Entry 6DZP (electron microscopy, 3.42 A resolution); this record covers chains A and E of the 34 polymer chains in the assembly.

[Chain A]
Molecule: 23S rRNA
Organism: Mycobacterium smegmatis str. MC2 155
Sequence (3119 nucleotides; row label = number of the first residue in the row):
     2 AAGUGUUUAAGGGCGCAUGGUGGAUGCCUUGGCACUGGGAGCCGAUGAAG
    52 GACGUAGGAGGCUGCGAUAAGCCUCGGGGAGCUGUCAACCGAGCGUUGAU
   102 CCGAGGAUGUCCGAAUGGGGAAACCCGGCACGAGUGAUGUCGUGUCACCA
   152 GGCGCUGAAUAUAUAGGCGUCUGGGGGGAACGCGGGGAAGUGAAACAUCU
   202 CAGUACCCGUAGGAAGAGAAAACAAAAUGUGAUUCCGUGAGUAGUGGCGA
   252 GCGAAAGCGGAGGAUGGCUAAACCGUAUGCAUGUGAUACCGGGUAGGGGU
   302 UGUGUGUGCGGGGUUGUGGGACCUAUCUUUCCGGCUCUACCUGGCUGGAG
   352 GGCAGUGAGAAAAUGUUGUGGUUAGCGGAAAUGGCUUGGGAUGGCCUGCC
   402 GUAGACGGUGAGAGCCCGGUACGUGAAAACCCGACGUCUGUCUUGAUGGU
   452 GUUCCCGAGUAGCAGCGGGCCCGUGGAAUCUGCUGUGAAUCUGCCGGGAC
   502 CACCCGGUAAGCCUGAAUACUUCCCAGUGACCGAUAGCGGAUUAGUACCG
   552 UGAGGGAAUGGUGAAAAGUACCCCGGGAGGGGAGUGAAAGAGUACCUGAA
   602 ACCGUGCGCUUACAAUCCGUCAGAGCCCUCGACGUGUCGUGGGGUGAUGG
   652 CGUGCCUUUUGAAGAAUGAGCCUGCGAGUCAGGGACAUGUCGCGAGGUUA
   702 ACCCGGGUGGGGUAGCCGCAGCGAAAGCGAGUCUGAAUAGGGCGUAUCCA
   752 CACAAGAGUGUGUGGUGUAGUGGUGUGUUCUGGACCCGAAGCGGAGUGAU
   802 CUACCCAUGGCCAGGGUGAAGCGCGGGUAAGACCGCGUGGAGGCCCGAAC
   852 CCACUUAGGUUGAAGACUGAGGGGAUGAGCUGUGGGUAGGGGUGAAAGGC
   902 CAAUCAAACUCCGUGAUAGCUGGUUCUCCCCGAAAUGCAUUUAGGUGCAG
   952 CGUCGCAUGUUUCUUGCCGGAGGUAGAGCUACUGGAUGGCCGAUGGGCCC
  1002 CACAGGGUUACUGACGUCAGCCAAACUCCGAAUGCCGGUAAGUCCAAGAG
  1052 UGCGGCAGUGAGACGGCGGGGGAUAAGCUCCGUGCGUCGAGAGGGAAACA
  1102 GCCCAGAUCGCCGGCUAAGGCCCCUAAGCGUGUGCUAAGUGGAAAAGGAU
  1152 GUGCAGUCGCGAAGACAACCAGGAGGUUGGCUUAGAAGCAGCCACCCUUG
  1202 AAAGAGUGCGUAAUAGCUCACUGGUCAAGUGAUUGUGCGCCGAUAAUGUA
  1252 GCGGGGCUCAAGCACACCGCCGAAGCCGCGGCAGCCAACGUGUUGGCUGG
  1302 GUAGGGGAGCGUCCUGCAUCCGGUGAAGCCGCCGAGUGAUCGAGUGGUGG
  1352 AGGGUGUGGGAGUGAGAAUGCAGGCAUGAGUAGCGAUUAGGCAAGUGAGA
  1402 ACCUUGCCCGCCGAAAGACCAAGGGUUCCUGGGCCAGGCCAGUCCGCCCA
  1452 GGGUGAGUCGGGACCUAAGGCGAGGCCGACAGGCGUAGUCGAUGGACAAC
  1502 GGGUUGAUAUUCCCGUACCCGUGUAUGUGCGUCCAUGAUGAAUCAGCGGU
  1552 ACUAACCAUCCAAAACCACCGUGACCGCACCUUUCGGGGUGUGGCGUUGG
  1602 UGGGGCUGCAUGGGACCUUCGUUGGUAGUAGUCAAGCGAUGGGGUGACGC
  1652 AGGAAGGUAGCCGUACCGGUCAGUGGUAAUACCGGGGUAAGCCUGUAGGG
  1702 AGUCAGAUAGGUAAAUCCGUCUGGCAUAUAUCCUGAGAGGUGAUGCAUAG
  1752 CCGAGUGAGGCGAAUUCGGUGAUCCUAUGCUGCCGAGAAAAGCCUCUAGC
  1802 GAGGACAUACACGGCCCGUACCCCAAACCAACACAGGUGGUCAGGUAGAG
  1852 AAUACUAAGGCGUACGAGUGAACUAUGGUUAAGGAACUCGGCAAAAUGCC
  1902 CCCGUAACUUCGGGAGAAGGGGGACCCACAUGGCGUGUAAGCCUUUACGG
  1952 CCCAAGCGUGAGUGGGUGGCACAAACCAGUGAGAAGCGACUGUUUACUAA
  2002 AAACACAGGUCCGUGCGAAGUCGCAAGACGAUGUAUACGGACUGACGCCU
  2052 GCCCGGUGCUGGAAGGUUAAGAGGACCCGUUAACUCCCUUUGGGGGUGAA
  2102 GCGGAGAAUUUAAGCCCCAGUAAACGGCGGUGGUAACUAUAACCAUCCUA
  2152 AGGUAGCGAAAUUCCUUGUCGGGUAAGUUCCGACCUGCACGAAUGGCGUA
  2202 ACGACUUCUCAACUGUCUCAACCAUAGACUCGGCGAAAUUGCACUACGAG
  2252 UAAAGAUGCUCGUUACGCGCGGCAGGACGAAAAGACCCCGGGACCUUCAC
  2302 UACAACUUGGUAUUGGUGCUCGAUACGGUUUGUGUAGGAUAGGUGGGAGA
  2352 CUGUGAAGCUCACACGCCAGUGUGGGUGGAGUCGUUGUUGAAAUACCACU
  2402 CUGAUCGUAUUGGGCCUCUAACCUCGGACCGUAUAUCCGGUUCAGGGACA
  2452 GUGCCUGGUGGGUAGUUUAACUGGGGCGGUUGCCUCCUAAAAUGUAACGG
  2502 AGGCGCCCAAAGGUUCCCUCAACCUGGACGGCAAUCAGGUGUUGAGUGUA
  2552 AGUGCACAAGGGAGCUUGACUGCGAGACGGACAUGUCGAGCAGGGACGAA
  2602 AGUCGGGACUAGUGAUCCGGCACCUCUGAGUGGAAGGGGUGUCGCUCAAC
  2652 GGAUAAAAGGUACCCCGGGGAUAACAGGCUGAUCUUCCCCAAGAGUCCAU
  2702 AUCGACGGGAUGGUUUGGCACCUCGAUGUCGGCUCGUCGCAUCCUGGGGC
  2752 UGGAGCAGGUCCCAAGGGUUGGGCUGUUCGCCCAUUAAAGCGGCACGCGA
  2802 GCUGGGUUUAGAACGUCGUGAGACAGUUCGGUCUCUAUCCGCCGCGCGCG
  2852 UCAGAAGCUUGAGGAAACCUGUCCCUAGUACGAGAGGACCGGGACGGACG
  2902 AACCUCUGGUAUACCAGUUGUCCCACCAGGGGCACGGCUGGAUAGCCACG
  2952 UUCGGACAGGAUAACCGCUGAAAGCAUCUAAGCGGGAAACCUCUUCCAAG
  3002 ACCAGGCUUCUCACCCUCUAGGAGGGAUAAGGCCCCCCGCAGACCACGGG
  3052 AUUGAUAGACCAGACCUGGAAGCCUAGUAAUAGGUGCAGGGAACUGGCAC
  3102 UAACCGGCCGAAAACUUAC

[Chain E]
Protein: 50S ribosomal protein L4
Organism: Mycobacterium smegmatis (strain ATCC 700084 / mc(2)155)
UniProtKB: A0QSD2 (RL4_MYCS2); residue numbers follow UniProt; this construct covers 2-215
Sequence (214 residues; row label = number of the first residue in the row):
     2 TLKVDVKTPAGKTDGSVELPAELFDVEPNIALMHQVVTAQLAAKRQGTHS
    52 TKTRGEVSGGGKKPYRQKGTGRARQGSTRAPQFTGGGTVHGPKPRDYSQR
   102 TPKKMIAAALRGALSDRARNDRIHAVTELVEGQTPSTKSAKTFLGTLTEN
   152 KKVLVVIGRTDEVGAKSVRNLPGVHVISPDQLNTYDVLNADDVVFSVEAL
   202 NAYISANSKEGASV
Disordered / not traced: 211-215

[Chain A / chain E interface]
Contacting residue pairs (129):
  C34(A) / Ser-51(E)  sugar contact
  A35(A) / Thr-49(E)  base contact
  A35(A) / Ser-51(E)  sugar contact
  C401(A) / Lys-139(E)  salt bridge to the phosphate
  G402(A) / Thr-138(E)  sugar contact
  G402(A) / Lys-142(E)  hydrogen bond to the base
  G402(A) / Asn-171(E)  hydrogen bond to the sugar
  G402(A) / Leu-172(E)  base contact
  U403(A) / Pro-136(E)  base contact
  U403(A) / Ser-137(E)  phosphate contact
  U403(A) / Thr-138(E)  hydrogen bond to the phosphate
  U403(A) / Lys-167(E)  hydrogen bond to the base
  A404(A) / Lys-167(E)  phosphate contact
  A404(A) / Arg-170(E)  salt bridge to the phosphate
  A404(A) / Asn-171(E)  sugar contact
  G405(A) / Asn-171(E)  hydrogen bond to the sugar
  U529(A) / Gln-47(E)  hydrogen bond to the base
  G530(A) / Gln-47(E)  hydrogen bond to the sugar
  G530(A) / Thr-49(E)  hydrogen bond to the base
  A531(A) / Leu-42(E)  base contact
  A531(A) / Ala-43(E)  base contact
  A531(A) / Arg-46(E)  salt bridge to the phosphate
  A531(A) / Gln-47(E)  phosphate contact
  C532(A) / Arg-46(E)  salt bridge to the phosphate
  C532(A) / Thr-49(E)  sugar contact
  C532(A) / His-50(E)  sugar contact
  U536(A) / Thr-85(E)  phosphate contact
  A537(A) / Thr-85(E)  phosphate contact
  A537(A) / Gly-86(E)  hydrogen bond to the phosphate
  G538(A) / Thr-89(E)  hydrogen bond to the phosphate
  C539(A) / Lys-53(E)  sugar contact
  G540(A) / Val-58(E)  phosphate contact
  G540(A) / Ser-59(E)  phosphate contact
  G546(A) / Ser-59(E)  hydrogen bond to the base
  G557(A) / Gly-60(E)  phosphate contact
  G557(A) / Gly-61(E)  hydrogen bond to the phosphate
  G557(A) / Thr-79(E)  phosphate contact
  A558(A) / Arg-80(E)  salt bridge to the phosphate
  G675(A) / Thr-85(E)  base contact
  A678(A) / Val-90(E)  sugar contact
  A678(A) / His-91(E)  phosphate contact
  U680(A) / His-91(E)  stacking on the base
  C681(A) / Arg-96(E)  hydrogen bond to the phosphate
  A682(A) / Arg-96(E)  salt bridge to the phosphate
  G684(A) / Arg-101(E)  base contact
  C692(A) / Asn-30(E)  hydrogen bond to the phosphate
  C692(A) / Leu-33(E)  sugar contact
  G693(A) / Asn-30(E)  hydrogen bond to the phosphate
  G693(A) / Met-106(E)  sugar contact
  G698(A) / Lys-105(E)  salt bridge to the phosphate
  U699(A) / Lys-105(E)  salt bridge to the phosphate
  U700(A) / Arg-101(E)  hydrogen bond to the phosphate
  U700(A) / Pro-103(E)  phosphate contact
  U700(A) / Lys-104(E)  phosphate contact
  A701(A) / Arg-101(E)  salt bridge to the phosphate
  G706(A) / Arg-160(E)  hydrogen bond to the sugar
  G706(A) / Gln-182(E)  hydrogen bond to the sugar
  G707(A) / Arg-160(E)  salt bridge to the phosphate
  G708(A) / His-176(E)  hydrogen bond to the base
  G708(A) / Asn-184(E)  base contact
  G708(A) / Asp-187(E)  hydrogen bond to the base
  U709(A) / Gln-41(E)  phosphate contact
  U709(A) / Lys-45(E)  base contact
  U709(A) / Asn-184(E)  sugar contact
  G710(A) / Gln-41(E)  phosphate contact
  G710(A) / Ile-107(E)  phosphate contact
  G710(A) / Asp-181(E)  sugar contact
  G710(A) / Gln-182(E)  hydrogen bond to the base
  G710(A) / Leu-183(E)  sugar contact
  G712(A) / Lys-104(E)  salt bridge to the phosphate
  G713(A) / Lys-104(E)  base contact
  G773(A) / Met-106(E)  base contact
  G774(A) / Gln-36(E)  hydrogen bond to the base
  G774(A) / Arg-101(E)  salt bridge to the phosphate
  G774(A) / Thr-102(E)  sugar contact
  U775(A) / Gln-100(E)  sugar contact
  C786(A) / His-91(E)  hydrogen bond to the sugar
  C788(A) / Arg-55(E)  salt bridge to the phosphate
  C788(A) / Gln-83(E)  hydrogen bond to the sugar
  G789(A) / Arg-55(E)  salt bridge to the phosphate
  G789(A) / Lys-64(E)  phosphate contact
  G789(A) / Gln-68(E)  hydrogen bond to the sugar
  G789(A) / Arg-75(E)  sugar contact
  G789(A) / Gly-77(E)  sugar contact
  A790(A) / Lys-64(E)  salt bridge to the phosphate
  A790(A) / Gln-68(E)  sugar contact
  A790(A) / Gln-76(E)  phosphate contact
  A790(A) / Gly-77(E)  phosphate contact
  A791(A) / Lys-64(E)  phosphate contact
  U911(A) / Lys-63(E)  salt bridge to the phosphate
  C912(A) / Gly-62(E)  phosphate contact
  C912(A) / Lys-63(E)  phosphate contact
  C913(A) / Gly-62(E)  phosphate contact
  G916(A) / Thr-54(E)  hydrogen bond to the base
  G916(A) / Arg-55(E)  sugar contact
  G916(A) / Gly-56(E)  hydrogen bond to the base
  U922(A) / Arg-75(E)  hydrogen bond to the base
  G1317(A) / Tyr-186(E)  hydrogen bond to the sugar
  C1318(A) / Lys-153(E)  hydrogen bond to the phosphate
  C1318(A) / Tyr-186(E)  sugar contact
  C1318(A) / Asn-190(E)  phosphate contact
  A1319(A) / Lys-153(E)  salt bridge to the phosphate
  U1320(A) / Lys-152(E)  salt bridge to the phosphate
  G1359(A) / His-35(E)  hydrogen bond to the sugar
  A1362(A) / Arg-96(E)  salt bridge to the phosphate
  G1363(A) / Thr-89(E)  hydrogen bond to the base
  G1363(A) / Pro-93(E)  base contact
  A1369(A) / Gln-83(E)  base contact
  U1370(A) / Gly-72(E)  hydrogen bond to the base
  U1370(A) / Arg-73(E)  hydrogen bond to the base
  U1370(A) / Ala-74(E)  phosphate contact
  U1370(A) / Arg-75(E)  salt bridge to the phosphate
  G1371(A) / Gln-76(E)  hydrogen bond to the sugar
  G1371(A) / Gln-83(E)  hydrogen bond to the base
  C1372(A) / Arg-73(E)  salt bridge to the phosphate
  C1372(A) / Gln-83(E)  sugar contact
  C1372(A) / Phe-84(E)  sugar contact
  C1372(A) / Thr-85(E)  hydrogen bond to the base
  A1373(A) / Thr-85(E)  sugar contact
  A2283(A) / Gly-72(E)  phosphate contact
  A2284(A) / Lys-69(E)  sugar contact
  A2284(A) / Gly-70(E)  phosphate contact
  A2284(A) / Arg-75(E)  base contact
  G2285(A) / Lys-69(E)  salt bridge to the phosphate
  C2667(A) / Lys-69(E)  phosphate contact
  G2668(A) / Gln-68(E)  phosphate contact
  G2668(A) / Lys-69(E)  salt bridge to the phosphate
  G2668(A) / Arg-75(E)  phosphate contact
  G2669(A) / Arg-75(E)  salt bridge to the phosphate
Interface residues without a listed pair, chain A (83 interface residues in all): C36, A422, C423, C676, G677, G679, C694, G711, G784, C787, A917, G1360, G1361, A2286
Interface residues without a listed pair, chain E (82 interface residues in all): Ala-32, Thr-39, Ala-44, Thr-52, Pro-82, Gly-87, Gly-92, Pro-95, Pro-173, Val-177

[Overview]
83 residues of chain A face 82 of chain E across their interface; the contacts include 37 hydrogen bonds, 24
salt bridges and 1 aromatic stacking contact. Among the polar pairs are G402(A)/Lys-142(E), U403(A)/Lys-167(E)
and U529(A)/Gln-47(E).
Here chain A is 23S rRNA (Mycobacterium smegmatis str. MC2 155) and chain E is 50S ribosomal protein L4
(Mycobacterium smegmatis (strain ATCC 700084 / mc(2)155)). Entry 6DZP (Cryo-EM Structure of Mycobacterium
smegmatis C(minus) 50S ribosomal subunit) was determined by electron microscopy, deposited together with 6DZI
and 6DZK.
